Entry 3KTH (X-ray diffraction, 3.00 A resolution); this record covers chains A and B of the 7 polymer chains in the assembly.

Chain A (and B):
Name: ATP-dependent Clp protease proteolytic subunit
Source organism: Bacillus subtilis
Notes: EC 3.4.21.92; chain B of this document is another copy of the same molecule, construct and numbering; everything in this record applies to it too
Reference sequence: P80244 (CLPP_BACSU); residues 1-196 here correspond to UniProt positions 2-197 (UniProt number = residue number + 1)
Chain sequence (199 residues; row label = number of the first residue in the row):
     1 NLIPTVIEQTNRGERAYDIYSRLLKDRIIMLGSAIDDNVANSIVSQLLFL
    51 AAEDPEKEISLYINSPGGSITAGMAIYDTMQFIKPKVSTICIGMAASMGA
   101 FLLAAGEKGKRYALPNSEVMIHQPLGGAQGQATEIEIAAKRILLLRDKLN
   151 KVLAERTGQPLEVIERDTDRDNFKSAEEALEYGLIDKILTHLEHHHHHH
Unresolved in the structure: 1-2, 7-16, 193-199 (chain B: 1-2, 8-16, 194-199)
Differences from the reference sequence: engineered mutation Leu-192 (Thr193 in P80244), His-194 (Asp195 in P80244), His-195 (Lys196 in P80244), His-196 (Lys197 in P80244); expression tag (197-199)
UniProt features mapped onto this chain:
  - active site: Ser-97 (Nucleophile), His-122
Reported in the primary citation:
  - mutagenesis - Y62A: decreased catalytic activity on ADEPs
  - mutagenesis - Y62W: abolished catalytic activity on ADEP
  - mutagenesis - F82A: abolished catalytic activity on ADEPs
  - mutagenesis - F49S: increased catalytic activity on ADEP
  - mutagenesis - I19C/S45C: increased catalytic activity

Interface between chain A and chain B:
Pairs across the interface - 54 pairs, chain A then chain B:
  Tyr-17(A) / Val-6(B)  hydrophobic
  Asp-18(A) / Thr-5(B)
  Ser-21(A) / Pro-4(B)
  Ser-21(A) / Thr-5(B)  hydrogen bond (side chain-backbone)
  Ser-21(A) / Val-6(B)
  Asp-37(A) / Gly-32(B)
  Asp-37(A) / Asn-64(B)
  Asp-37(A) / Pro-66(B)
  Asn-38(A) / Tyr-20(B)
  Asn-41(A) / Tyr-20(B)  hydrogen bond
  Asn-41(A) / Met-30(B)
  Asn-41(A) / Gly-32(B)
  Ser-42(A) / Pro-4(B)
  Ser-42(A) / Tyr-20(B)  hydrogen bond (backbone-side chain)
  Val-44(A) / Ile-92(B)  hydrophobic
  Ser-45(A) / Tyr-20(B)
  Ser-45(A) / Leu-23(B)
  Ser-45(A) / Met-30(B)
  Leu-48(A) / Tyr-62(B)
  Phe-49(A) / Ile-7(B)
  Phe-49(A) / Ile-19(B)  hydrophobic
  Phe-49(A) / Arg-22(B)
  Phe-49(A) / Leu-23(B)
  Ala-52(A) / Asp-26(B)
  Glu-53(A) / Arg-22(B)  salt bridge
  Thr-71(A) / Gly-93(B)
  Thr-71(A) / Met-94(B)
  Met-74(A) / Asn-116(B)
  Ala-75(A) / Ile-92(B)
  Ala-75(A) / Gly-93(B)
  Tyr-77(A) / Asn-116(B)
  Asp-78(A) / Leu-114(B)
  Asp-78(A) / Pro-115(B)
  Asp-78(A) / Asn-116(B)  hydrogen bond (side chain-backbone)
  Asp-78(A) / Ser-117(B)
  Thr-79(A) / Ile-92(B)
  Thr-79(A) / Leu-114(B)
  Gln-81(A) / Thr-190(B)
  Gln-81(A) / His-191(B)
  Phe-82(A) / Leu-189(B)  hydrophobic
  Phe-82(A) / Thr-190(B)
  Phe-82(A) / His-191(B)
  Phe-82(A) / Leu-192(B)  hydrogen bond (backbone-backbone)
  Lys-84(A) / Leu-192(B)
  Lys-84(A) / Glu-193(B)
  Gln-131(A) / Arg-170(B)  hydrogen bond
  Thr-133(A) / Arg-170(B)
  Glu-134(A) / Arg-170(B)  salt bridge
  Ile-137(A) / Asp-171(B)
  Arg-141(A) / Met-94(B)
  Arg-141(A) / Glu-118(B)  salt bridge
  Arg-141(A) / Phe-173(B)
  Leu-145(A) / Glu-118(B)
  Lys-148(A) / Asn-116(B)  hydrogen bond (side chain-backbone)
Other interface residues (no listed pair), chain A (32 interface residues in all): Leu-24, Gln-46, Val-152
Other interface residues (no listed pair), chain B (32 interface residues in all): Ile-3, Leu-31

Overview:
The chain A/chain B interface involves 32 residues from each chain; the contacts include 7 hydrogen bonds and
3 salt bridges. Among the polar pairs are Glu-53(A)/Arg-22(B), Glu-134(A)/Arg-170(B) and
Arg-141(A)/Glu-118(B). The paper reports that Y62A of chain A reduces catalytic activity on ADEPs; Y62W of
chain A abolishes catalytic activity on ADEP; 5 substitutions were tested in all.
Chain A and chain B are both ATP-dependent Clp protease proteolytic subunit (Bacillus subtilis); the
structure, Structure of ClpP from Bacillus subtilis in orthorombic crystal form, was determined by X-ray
diffraction, deposited together with 3KTG, 3KTI, 3KTJ and 3KTK.
